1XZ0 - chains A and B; structure by X-ray diffraction, 2.80 A resolution.

== Chain A ==
Protein: T-cell surface glycoprotein CD1a
Source organism: Homo sapiens
UniProt: P06126 (CD1A_HUMAN); residues 1-277 here correspond to UniProt positions 18-294 (UniProt number = residue number + 17)
Amino-acid sequence (279 residues; each row starts with the number of its first residue):
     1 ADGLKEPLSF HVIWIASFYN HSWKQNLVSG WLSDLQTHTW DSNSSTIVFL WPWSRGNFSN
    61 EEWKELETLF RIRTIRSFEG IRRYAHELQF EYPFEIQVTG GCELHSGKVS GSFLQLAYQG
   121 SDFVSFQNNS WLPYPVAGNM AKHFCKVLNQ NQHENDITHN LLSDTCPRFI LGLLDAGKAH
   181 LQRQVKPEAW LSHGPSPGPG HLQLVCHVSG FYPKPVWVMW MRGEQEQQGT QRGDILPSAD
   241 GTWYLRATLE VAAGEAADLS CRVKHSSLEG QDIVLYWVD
Disordered / not traced: 1-6, 278-279
Differences from the reference sequence: cloning artifact (278-279)
Cystine bridges: Cys206-Cys261
Covalently attached groups: glycan linked to Asn57
Small-molecule neighbours: JH0 (6-(hydroxy-hexadecanoyl-amino)-2-{[(4S)-2-(2-hydroxy-phenyl)-4,5-dihydro-oxazole-4-carbonyl]-amino}-hexanoic acid 2-[(3S)-1-(tert-butyl-diphenyl-silanyloxy)-2-oxo-azepan-3-ylcarbamoyl]-(1S)-1-methyl-ethyl ester): Phe10, Val12, Ile13, Trp14, Val28, His38, Ile47, Trp63, Phe70, Arg73, Thr74, Arg76, Ser77, Gly80, Ile81, Tyr84, Val98, Gly100, Leu114, Leu116, Trp131, Phe144, Val147, Leu148, Asn151, Glu154, Thr158, Leu161, Leu162, Thr165, Cys166, Phe169
Swiss-Prot annotation at these positions:
  - binding site (a D-galactosylceramide): Arg73 to Ser77, Glu154, Thr158
  - glycosylation (N-linked (GlcNAc...) asparagine): Asn20, Asn43, Asn57, Asn128
Reported in the primary citation:
  - binding site for JH0: Val12, Phe70, Arg73, Ser77, Tyr84
  - contacts within the chain: Arg73-Glu154 (hydrogen bond), Arg73-Thr158 (hydrogen bond)
  - post-translational modification sites: Asn20, Asn43, Asn57, Asn128

== Chain B ==
Protein: Beta-2-microglobulin
Source organism: Homo sapiens
UniProt: P61769 (B2MG_HUMAN); residues 1-99 here correspond to UniProt positions 21-119 (UniProt number = residue number + 20)
Amino-acid sequence (99 residues; each row starts with the number of its first residue):
     1 IQRTPKIQVY SRHPAENGKS NFLNCYVSGF HPSDIEVDLL KNGERIEKVE HSDLSFSKDW
    61 SFYLLYYTEF TPTEKDEYAC RVNHVTLSQP KIVKWDRDM
Disordered / not traced: 99
Cystine bridges: Cys25-Cys80
Swiss-Prot annotation at these positions:
  - modified residue: Gln2 (Pyrrolidone carboxylic acid)
  - glycosylation: Ile1 (N-linked (Glc) (glycation) isoleucine), Lys19 (N-linked (Glc) (glycation) lysine), Lys41 (N-linked (Glc) (glycation) lysine), Lys48 (N-linked (Glc) (glycation) lysine), Lys58 (N-linked (Glc) (glycation) lysine), Lys91 (N-linked (Glc) (glycation) lysine), Lys94 (N-linked (Glc) (glycation) lysine)

== Interface between chain A and chain B ==
Residue-residue contacts - 48 pairs, chain A then chain B:
  Ile13(A) with Phe56(B), hydrophobic
  Ile15(A) with Leu54(B), hydrophobic; Phe56(B), hydrophobic; Phe62(B), hydrophobic
  Trp31(A) with Ser55(B)
  Gln36(A) with Asp53(B), hydrogen bond
  Thr39(A) with Asp53(B)
  Glu95(A) with His31(B), salt bridge; Pro32(B); Ser33(B), hydrogen bond; Phe62(B)
  Gln97(A) with His31(B), hydrogen bond; Phe56(B); Trp60(B), hydrogen bond (side chain-backbone); Phe62(B)
  Val98(A) with Phe56(B)
  Gln115(A) with Trp60(B)
  Ala117(A) with Trp60(B)
  Gln119(A) with Ile1(B), hydrogen bond (backbone-backbone); His31(B)
  Gly120(A) with Ile1(B); His31(B); Trp60(B)
  Ser121(A) with Ile1(B)
  Asp122(A) with Trp60(B), hydrogen bond
  Glu188(A) with His13(B), salt bridge; Pro14(B)
  Trp190(A) with Pro14(B)
  Ser192(A) with Arg97(B); Asp98(B)
  His193(A) with Asp98(B)
  Ser209(A) with Arg12(B), hydrogen bond (side chain-backbone)
  Gly210(A) with Arg12(B)
  Asp234(A) with Lys6(B), salt bridge; Gln8(B)
  Leu236(A) with Gln8(B); Tyr10(B), hydrophobic; Tyr26(B), hydrophobic
  Pro237(A) with Tyr10(B), hydrogen bond (backbone-side chain); Tyr26(B), hydrophobic
  Ser238(A) with Arg12(B)
  Ala239(A) with Asn24(B); Leu65(B); Tyr67(B), hydrophobic
  Asp240(A) with Arg12(B), salt bridge
  Thr242(A) with Arg12(B)
  Tyr244(A) with Tyr10(B), hydrophobic; Ser11(B)
Interface residues without a listed pair, chain A (34 interface residues in all): Trp14, Ser17, Leu27, Thr99, Leu116, Gly194
Interface residues without a listed pair, chain B (26 interface residues in all): Arg3, Asp34, Asp59

== Overview ==
34 residues of chain A face 26 of chain B across their interface; the contacts include 8 hydrogen bonds and 4
salt bridges. Among the polar pairs are Glu95(A)-His31(B), Glu188(A)-His13(B) and Asp234(A)-Lys6(B). From the
paper: a binding site for JH0 at Val12(A), Phe70(A) and Arg73(A) among others; modification sites Asn20(A),
Asn43(A) and Asn57(A) among others.
Here chain A is T-cell surface glycoprotein CD1a and chain B is Beta-2-microglobulin, both from Homo sapiens.
Entry 1XZ0 (Crystal structure of CD1a in complex with a synthetic mycobactin lipopeptide) was determined by
X-ray diffraction.
